PDB entry 2DRM | X-ray diffraction, 1.35 A resolution | chains A and B of the 3 polymer chains in the assembly

== Chain A (and B) ==
Name: Acanthamoeba Myosin IB
Notes: fragment: SH3 domain; chain B of this document is another copy of the same molecule, construct and numbering; everything in this record applies to it too
UniProtKB: P19706 (MYSB_ACACA); residues 6-59 here correspond to UniProt positions 1094-1147 (UniProt number = residue number + 1088)
Amino-acid sequence (58 residues; each row starts with the number of its first residue):
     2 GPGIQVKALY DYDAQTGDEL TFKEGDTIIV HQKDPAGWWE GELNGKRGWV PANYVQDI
Differences from the reference sequence: cloning artifact (2-5)

== Interface between chain A and chain B ==
Pairs across the interface - 7 pairs, chain A then chain B:
  Gln-33(A) with Gln-16(B); Thr-17(B)
  Lys-34(A) with Gln-16(B)
  Asp-35(A) with Gln-16(B)
  Pro-36(A) with Asp-14(B); Gln-16(B)
  Trp-50(A) with Tyr-55(B)
Also at the interface, not in a pair above, chain A (6 interface residues in all): Glu-41

== In short ==
Chain A and chain B form an interface of 6 and 4 residues respectively.
Both chains are Acanthamoeba Myosin IB. Entry 2DRM (Acanthamoeba myosin I SH3 domain bound to Acan125) was
determined by X-ray diffraction.
